PDB entry 8WVX | electron microscopy, 3.32 A resolution | chains B and D of the 4 polymer chains in the assembly

== Chain B ==
Molecule: Leucine-rich repeat-containing G-protein coupled receptor 4
Organism: Homo sapiens
UniProtKB: Q9BXB1 (LGR4_HUMAN); residue numbers follow UniProt; this construct covers 24-832
Sequence (832 residues; each row starts with the number of its first residue):
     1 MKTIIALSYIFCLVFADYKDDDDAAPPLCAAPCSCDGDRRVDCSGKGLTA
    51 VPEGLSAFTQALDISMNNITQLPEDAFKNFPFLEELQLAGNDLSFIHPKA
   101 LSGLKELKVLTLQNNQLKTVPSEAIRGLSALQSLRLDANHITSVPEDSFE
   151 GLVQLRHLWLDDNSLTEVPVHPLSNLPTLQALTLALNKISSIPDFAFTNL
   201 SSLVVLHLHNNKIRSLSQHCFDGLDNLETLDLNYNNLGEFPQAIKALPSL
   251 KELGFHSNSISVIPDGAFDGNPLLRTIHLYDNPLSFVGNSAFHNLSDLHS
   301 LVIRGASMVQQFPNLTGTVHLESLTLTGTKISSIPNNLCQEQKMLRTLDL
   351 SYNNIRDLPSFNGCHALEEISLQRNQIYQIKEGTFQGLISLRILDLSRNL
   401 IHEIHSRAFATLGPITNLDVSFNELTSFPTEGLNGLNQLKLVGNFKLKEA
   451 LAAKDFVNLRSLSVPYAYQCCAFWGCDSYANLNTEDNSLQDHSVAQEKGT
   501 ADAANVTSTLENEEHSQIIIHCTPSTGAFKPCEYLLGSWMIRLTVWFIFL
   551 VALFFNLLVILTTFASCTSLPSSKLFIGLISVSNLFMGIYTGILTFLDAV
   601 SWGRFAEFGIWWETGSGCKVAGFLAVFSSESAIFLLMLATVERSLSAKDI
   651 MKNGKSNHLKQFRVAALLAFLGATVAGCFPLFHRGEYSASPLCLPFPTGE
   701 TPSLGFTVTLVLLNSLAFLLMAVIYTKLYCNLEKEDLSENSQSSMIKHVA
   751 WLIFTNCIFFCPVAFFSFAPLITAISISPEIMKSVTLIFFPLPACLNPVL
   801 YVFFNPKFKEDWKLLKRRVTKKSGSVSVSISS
Unresolved in the structure: 1-28, 477-518, 648-656, 701-702, 732-739, 821-832
Disulfide bonds: Cys339-Cys364, Cys470-Cys522, Cys471-Cys532, Cys618-Cys693
Sequence notes: initiating methionine (1); expression tag (2-23)
UniProt features mapped onto this chain:
  - glycosylation (N-linked (GlcNAc...) asparagine): Asn68, Asn199, Asn294, Asn314, Asn505
  - natural variant: Ile96 (I96V: In DPSL; uncertain significance), Gly363 (G363C: In DPSL; uncertain significance)

== Chain D ==
Molecule: Norrin
Organism: Homo sapiens
UniProtKB: Q00604 (NDP_HUMAN); residue numbers follow UniProt; this construct covers 31-133
Sequence (103 residues; numbered 31 to 133; the number before each row is that of its first residue):
    31 IMDSDPRRCMRHHYVDSISHPLYKCSSKMVLLARCEGHCSQASRSEPLVS
    81 FSTVLKQPFRSSCHCCRPQTSKLKALRLRCSGGMRLTATYRYILSCHCEE
   131 CNS
Unresolved in the structure: 31-34
Disulfide bonds: Cys39-Cys96, Cys55-Cys110, Cys65-Cys126, Cys69-Cys128
UniProt features mapped onto this chain:
  - natural variant: Arg38 (R38C: In ND and EVR2), Cys39 (C39R: In ND), Arg41 (R41K: In EVR2; R41S: In persistent fetal vasculature syndrome), His42 (H42R: In EVR2), His43 (H43Q: In ND; H43R: In ND), Tyr44 (Y44C: In ND), Val45 (V45E: In ND; V45M: In ND), Lys54 (K54N: In EVR2), Cys55 (C55R: In ND), Lys58 (K58N: In ND and EVR2), Val60 (V60E: In ND), Leu61 (L61F: In ND; L61I: In EVR2; L61P: In ND), 30 further natural variant entries in UniProt
  - mutagenesis: Cys95 (C95A: Impairs oligomerization)

== Chain B / chain D interface ==
Residue-residue contacts (19; chain B residue first):
  Arg40(B) - Leu124(D)
  Glu85(B) - Arg41(D)  salt bridge
  Glu85(B) - Tyr122(D)
  Val109(B) - His43(D)
  Ser133(B) - Leu61(D)
  Arg156(B) - His43(D)
  His157(B) - Val45(D)
  His157(B) - Leu61(D)
  Trp159(B) - Met59(D)  hydrogen bond (side chain-backbone)
  Trp159(B) - Leu61(D)  hydrophobic
  Thr183(B) - Met59(D)
  Val205(B) - Met59(D)  hydrophobic
  His207(B) - Ser47(D)
  His207(B) - Met59(D)  hydrogen bond
  His209(B) - Ser57(D)  hydrogen bond
  Asp231(B) - Ser57(D)  hydrogen bond
  Tyr234(B) - Lys54(D)  hydrogen bond (side chain-backbone)
  Tyr280(B) - Lys54(D)
  Asp281(B) - Lys54(D)  salt bridge
Other interface residues (no listed pair), chain B (19 interface residues in all): Asp42, Asp63, Ala181, Leu182
Other interface residues (no listed pair), chain D (15 interface residues in all): Tyr44, Ser56, Val60, Lys102, Ser111

== Overview ==
19 residues of chain B and 15 residues of chain D are in contact; the contacts include 5 hydrogen bonds and 2
salt bridges. Among the polar pairs are Glu85(B)-Arg41(D), Asp281(B)-Lys54(D) and Trp159(B)-Met59(D). UniProt
lists one mutagenesis site on chain D.
Chain B is Leucine-rich repeat-containing G-protein coupled receptor 4 and chain D is Norrin, both from Homo
sapiens; the structure, Cryo-EM structure of LGR4 in complex with Norrin(dimer), was determined by electron
microscopy.
